7RII - chain A; structure by X-ray diffraction, 1.22 A resolution.

[Chain A]
Protein: Cyclotide hyen-D
UniProt: C0HLN8 (CYHED_HYBEN); residue numbers follow UniProt; this construct covers 1-30
Sequence (30 residues; numbered 1 to 30; the number before each row is that of its first residue):
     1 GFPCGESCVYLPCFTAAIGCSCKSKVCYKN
Differences from the reference sequence: engineered mutation Leu11 (Ile in C0HLN8)
Disulfides: Cys4-Cys20, Cys8-Cys22, Cys13-Cys27
Glycans and other covalent adducts: covalent link Gly1-Asn30
Swiss-Prot annotation at these positions:
  - cross-link: Gly1 to Asn30 (Cyclopeptide (Gly-Asn))

[In short]
Chain A is Cyclotide hyen-D; the structure, [I11L]hyen D crystal structure, was determined by X-ray
diffraction, deposited together with 7RIH, 7RIJ, 7RMQ, 7RMR and 7RMS.
